PDB entry 7TC7 | electron microscopy, 2.90 A resolution | chains D and B of the 6 polymer chains in the assembly

== Chain D ==
Molecule: Methane monooxygenase component A alpha chain
Source organism: Methylococcus capsulatus
Notes: EC 1.14.13.25
UniProtKB: P22869 (MEMA_METCA); numbering as in UniProt (aligned over 1-527)
Chain sequence (527 residues; each row starts with the number of its first residue):
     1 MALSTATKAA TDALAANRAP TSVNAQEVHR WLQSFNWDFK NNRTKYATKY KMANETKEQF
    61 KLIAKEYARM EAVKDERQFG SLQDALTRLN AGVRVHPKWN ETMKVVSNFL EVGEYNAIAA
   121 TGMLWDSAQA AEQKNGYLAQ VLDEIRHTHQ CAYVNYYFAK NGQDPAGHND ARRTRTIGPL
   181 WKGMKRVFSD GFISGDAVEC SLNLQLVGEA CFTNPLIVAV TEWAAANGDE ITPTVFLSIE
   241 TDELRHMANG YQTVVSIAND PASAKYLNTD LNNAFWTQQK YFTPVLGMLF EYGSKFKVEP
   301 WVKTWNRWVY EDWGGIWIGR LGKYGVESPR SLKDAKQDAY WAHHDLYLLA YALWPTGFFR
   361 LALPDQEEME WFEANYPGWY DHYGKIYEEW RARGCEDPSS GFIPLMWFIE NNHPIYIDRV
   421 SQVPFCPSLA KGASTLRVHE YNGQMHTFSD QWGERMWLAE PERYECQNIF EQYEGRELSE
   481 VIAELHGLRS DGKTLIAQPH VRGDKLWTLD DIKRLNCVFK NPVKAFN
Unresolved in the structure: 1-16, 527
Bound ions: Fe ion site 1: Glu-114, Glu-144, His-147; Fe ion site 2: Glu-209, His-246
What the authors report for this chain:
  - Fe ion coordination: Glu-114, Glu-144, His-147, Glu-209, Glu-243, His-246

== Chain B ==
Molecule: Methane monooxygenase component A beta chain
Source organism: Methylococcus capsulatus
Notes: EC 1.14.13.25
UniProtKB: P18798 (MEMB_METCA); residue numbers follow UniProt; this construct covers 1-389
Chain sequence (389 residues; each row starts with the number of its first residue):
     1 MSMLGERRRG LTDPEMAAVI LKALPEAPLD GNNKMGYFVT PRWKRLTEYE ALTVYAQPNA
    61 DWIAGGLDWG DWTQKFHGGR PSWGNETTEL RTVDWFKHRD PLRRWHAPYV KDKAEEWRYT
   121 DRFLQGYSAD GQIRAMNPTW RDEFINRYWG AFLFNEYGLF NAHSQGAREA LSDVTRVSLA
   181 FWGFDKIDIA QMIQLERGFL AKIVPGFDES TAVPKAEWTN GEVYKSARLA VEGLWQEVFD
   241 WNESAFSVHA VYDALFGQFV RREFFQRLAP RFGDNLTPFF INQAQTYFQI AKQGVQDLYY
   301 NCLGDDPEFS DYNRTVMRNW TGKWLEPTIA ALRDFMGLFA KLPAGTTDKE EITASLYRVV
   361 DDWIEDYASR IDFKADRDQI VKAVLAGLK
Unresolved in the structure: 1-5

== How chain D and chain B interact ==
Contacting residue pairs (233):
  Asn-17(D) with Ala-129(B), hydrogen bond (backbone-backbone); Asp-130(B); Gly-131(B); Arg-134(B)
  Arg-18(D) with Ser-128(B); Ala-129(B)
  Ala-19(D) with Ser-128(B)
  Pro-20(D) with Gln-125(B); Ser-128(B)
  Thr-21(D) with Leu-124(B); Gln-125(B), hydrogen bond (backbone-backbone); Ser-128(B), hydrogen bond (backbone-side chain); Phe-199(B); Lys-202(B)
  Ser-22(D) with Asp-121(B), hydrogen bond; Leu-124(B); Gln-125(B); Lys-202(B), hydrogen bond (backbone-side chain)
  Val-23(D) with Trp-117(B); Leu-195(B); Gly-198(B); Phe-199(B); Lys-202(B)
  Glu-27(D) with Lys-202(B), salt bridge
  Val-28(D) with Gln-191(B); Gln-194(B); Leu-195(B), hydrophobic
  Trp-31(D) with Gln-194(B); Glu-209(B), hydrogen bond; Ser-210(B); Thr-211(B)
  Ser-34(D) with Phe-154(B); Thr-211(B), hydrogen bond; Lys-215(B), hydrogen bond (backbone-side chain)
  Phe-35(D) with Leu-153(B), hydrophobic; Phe-154(B); Tyr-157(B); Gln-194(B)
  Asn-36(D) with Tyr-157(B); Lys-215(B), hydrogen bond (backbone-side chain); Trp-235(B)
  Trp-37(D) with Phe-154(B); Gly-158(B); Trp-218(B); Thr-219(B); Arg-228(B); Glu-232(B), hydrogen bond; Trp-235(B), hydrophobic
  Phe-39(D) with Glu-232(B); Trp-235(B), hydrophobic; Gln-236(B)
  Asn-41(D) with Gln-236(B); Glu-237(B), hydrogen bond
  Asn-42(D) with Trp-235(B); Gln-236(B), hydrogen bond
  Arg-43(D) with Gln-236(B), hydrogen bond (backbone-side chain); Phe-239(B)
  Lys-45(D) with Gln-165(B), hydrogen bond; Trp-235(B), hydrogen bond (side chain-backbone); Gln-236(B); Val-238(B), hydrogen bond (side chain-backbone); Phe-239(B)
  Tyr-46(D) with Gln-165(B); Arg-168(B); Glu-169(B), hydrogen bond
  Ile-63(D) with Trp-117(B), hydrophobic; Gln-191(B)
  Ala-64(D) with Lys-113(B); Phe-184(B), hydrophobic; Asp-188(B); Gln-191(B), hydrogen bond (backbone-side chain)
  Lys-65(D) with Lys-113(B); Trp-117(B); Asp-188(B), salt bridge; Met-192(B), hydrogen bond; Gln-283(B), hydrogen bond; Tyr-287(B)
  Glu-66(D) with Trp-117(B), hydrogen bond
  Tyr-67(D) with His-106(B), hydrogen bond; Phe-184(B), hydrophobic
  Ala-68(D) with Val-110(B); Lys-113(B); Ala-114(B)
  Arg-69(D) with Ala-114(B)
  Ala-72(D) with Val-110(B); Ala-114(B), hydrophobic
  Asp-75(D) with Val-110(B)
  Phe-79(D) with Trp-105(B), hydrophobic; Ala-107(B), hydrophobic
  Val-93(D) with Leu-24(B)
  Arg-94(D) with Leu-11(B); Ile-20(B); Leu-21(B)
  Val-95(D) with Ile-20(B); Leu-24(B)
  His-96(D) with Ile-20(B); Ala-23(B)
  Pro-97(D) with Ala-23(B)
  Glu-111(D) with Ala-56(B)
  Val-112(D) with Pro-58(B), hydrophobic
  Tyr-115(D) with Gln-57(B), hydrogen bond; Ser-172(B); Asp-173(B), hydrogen bond (side chain-backbone); Arg-176(B), hydrogen bond
  Asn-116(D) with Trp-83(B)
  Ile-118(D) with Arg-176(B)
  Ala-119(D) with Trp-83(B), hydrophobic; Ala-167(B); Arg-168(B); Arg-176(B)
  Met-123(D) with Arg-168(B)
  Trp-125(D) with Phe-160(B), hydrophobic; Asn-161(B); His-163(B); Ser-164(B)
  Asp-126(D) with Ser-164(B)
  Ala-131(D) with Tyr-157(B)
  Lys-134(D) with Tyr-157(B); Asn-161(B)
  Asn-135(D) with Gln-191(B)
  Leu-138(D) with Phe-160(B), hydrophobic; Phe-184(B), hydrophobic; Ile-187(B), hydrophobic
  Leu-142(D) with His-106(B), hydrogen bond (backbone-side chain); Phe-184(B), hydrophobic
  Ile-145(D) with His-106(B); Ala-180(B), hydrophobic
  Arg-146(D) with His-106(B)
  His-149(D) with Leu-52(B); Thr-53(B), hydrogen bond; Trp-105(B); His-106(B), hydrogen bond (side chain-backbone)
  Ala-152(D) with Met-35(B); Leu-52(B)
  Tyr-153(D) with Leu-52(B)
  Tyr-156(D) with Met-35(B), hydrogen bond (backbone-side chain); Glu-48(B); Ala-51(B), hydrophobic; Leu-52(B), hydrophobic
  Ala-159(D) with Asn-33(B)
  Lys-160(D) with Asn-33(B), hydrogen bond (backbone-side chain)
  Gln-163(D) with Leu-24(B); Pro-25(B); Pro-28(B); Leu-29(B), hydrogen bond (backbone-backbone)
  Asp-164(D) with Leu-29(B)
  Pro-165(D) with Asp-30(B); Asn-32(B)
  Ala-166(D) with Asp-30(B)
  Asn-169(D) with Asp-30(B); Asn-32(B), hydrogen bond (side chain-backbone); Lys-34(B); Met-35(B); Gly-36(B), hydrogen bond (backbone-backbone); Tyr-37(B)
  Asp-170(D) with Tyr-37(B), hydrogen bond; Phe-38(B)
  Arg-172(D) with Met-35(B); Ala-51(B), hydrogen bond (side chain-backbone); Leu-52(B), hydrogen bond (side chain-backbone); Thr-53(B); Val-54(B), hydrogen bond (side chain-backbone); Tyr-55(B); Ala-56(B)
  Arg-173(D) with Tyr-37(B), hydrogen bond; Phe-38(B); Leu-67(B)
  Thr-176(D) with Asp-68(B); Trp-69(B), hydrogen bond (backbone-side chain)
  Trp-181(D) with Pro-58(B), hydrophobic; Asp-68(B), hydrogen bond
  Lys-182(D) with Trp-69(B), hydrogen bond (side chain-backbone); Thr-73(B)
  Lys-185(D) with Asp-68(B), salt bridge; Thr-73(B)
  Arg-186(D) with Thr-73(B), hydrogen bond (backbone-side chain); Gln-74(B), hydrogen bond
  Ser-189(D) with Pro-58(B)
  Asp-190(D) with Trp-72(B); Thr-73(B), hydrogen bond; Gln-74(B), hydrogen bond (backbone-side chain); Ser-82(B), hydrogen bond
  Gly-191(D) with Gln-74(B)
  Ile-193(D) with Phe-76(B); Ser-82(B); Trp-83(B), hydrophobic; Arg-168(B), hydrogen bond (backbone-side chain)
  Ser-194(D) with Gln-74(B), hydrogen bond (backbone-side chain); Lys-75(B); Phe-76(B); Ser-82(B), hydrogen bond
  Gly-195(D) with Phe-76(B)
  Glu-222(D) with Arg-7(B), salt bridge
  Ala-225(D) with Arg-7(B); Arg-9(B); Gly-10(B), hydrogen bond (backbone-backbone)
  Ala-226(D) with Gly-10(B); Met-16(B)
  Asn-227(D) with Ile-20(B)
  Gly-228(D) with Gly-10(B); Leu-11(B); Ile-20(B)
  Glu-230(D) with Arg-9(B), salt bridge; Leu-11(B)
  Phe-296(D) with Met-16(B), hydrophobic; Val-19(B), hydrophobic
  Arg-360(D) with Leu-29(B)
  Gln-422(D) with Thr-73(B)
  Glu-460(D) with His-77(B)
  Glu-462(D) with Lys-75(B); Gly-78(B), hydrogen bond (side chain-backbone); Gly-79(B)
  Arg-463(D) with Thr-73(B); Gln-74(B); Lys-75(B), hydrogen bond (side chain-backbone); Phe-76(B); His-77(B), hydrogen bond
  Tyr-464(D) with Thr-73(B); Gln-74(B)
  Glu-465(D) with Asp-71(B); Lys-75(B), salt bridge
  Cys-466(D) with Asp-71(B), hydrogen bond (side chain-backbone); Trp-72(B); Thr-73(B)
  Gln-467(D) with Trp-69(B); Gly-70(B); Asp-71(B), hydrogen bond (side chain-backbone)
  Gln-472(D) with Trp-69(B)
  Tyr-473(D) with Trp-69(B), hydrogen bond
  Arg-489(D) with Leu-29(B), hydrogen bond (side chain-backbone); Asp-30(B)
  Ser-490(D) with Asp-30(B), hydrogen bond
  Gly-503(D) with Leu-29(B)
Other interface residues (no listed pair), chain D (115 interface residues in all): Ala-25, Leu-32, Leu-62, Glu-71, Leu-89, Ala-91, Gly-122, Asn-155, Gly-162, His-168, Arg-175, Pro-233, Lys-295, Asn-468, Ile-469, Leu-485, Arg-502, Leu-506
Other interface residues (no listed pair), chain B (111 interface residues in all): Ala-27, Gly-31, Arg-80, Tyr-109, Lys-111, Glu-116, Thr-120, Phe-181, Ile-203, Val-231

== In short ==
The interface between chain D and chain B involves 115 residues on one side and 111 on the other; the contacts
include 58 hydrogen bonds and 6 salt bridges. Polar pairs include Glu-27(D)/Lys-202(B), Lys-65(D)/Asp-188(B)
and Lys-185(D)/Asp-68(B). The paper reports Fe ion coordination by Glu-114(D), Glu-144(D) and His-147(D) among
others.
Here chain D is Methane monooxygenase component A alpha chain and chain B is Methane monooxygenase component A
beta chain, both from Methylococcus capsulatus. Entry 7TC7 (Cryo-EM structure of methane monooxygenase
hydroxylase (by quantifoil)) was determined by electron microscopy (same publication as 7TC8).
